Entry 4UMK (X-ray diffraction, 3.10 A resolution); this record covers chains A and X of the 4 polymer chains in the assembly.

# Chain A
Molecule: Probable chromosome-partitioning protein parb
Organism: Helicobacter pylori
UniProtKB: O25758 (PARB_HELPY); numbering as in UniProt (aligned over 1-240)
Chain sequence (240 residues; each row starts with the number of its first residue):
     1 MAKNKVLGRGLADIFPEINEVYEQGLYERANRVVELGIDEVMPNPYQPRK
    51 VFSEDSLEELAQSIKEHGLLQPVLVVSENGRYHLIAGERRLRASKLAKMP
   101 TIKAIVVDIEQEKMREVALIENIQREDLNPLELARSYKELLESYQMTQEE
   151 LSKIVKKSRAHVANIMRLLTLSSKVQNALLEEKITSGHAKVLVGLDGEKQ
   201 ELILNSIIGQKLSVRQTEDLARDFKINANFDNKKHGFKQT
Disordered / not traced: 1-54, 227-240
What the authors report for this chain:
  - binding site for the 24-nt DNA strand: Gln148, Lys157, Arg159, Asn164, Arg167, Lys190, Val214, Arg215, Glu218, Arg222
  - specificity-determining residues: Arg159, Asn164
  - binding site for the 24-nt DNA strand: Ser158, Gly187
  - self-association interface (contacts with another copy of this molecule); pairs are residue here / residue on that copy: Gln62-Arg89, Arg89-Arg89 (backbone contact), Met114-Arg89 (hydrogen bond), Arg115-Arg89 (hydrogen bond), Ser143-Arg89 (hydrogen bond), Glu150-Arg49 (salt bridge), Ser63
  - contacts within the chain: Gln71-Arg90 (hydrogen bond), Pro72-Arg90 (hydrogen bond), Ala86-Arg90 (hydrogen bond), Glu88-Arg92
  - conformationally variable residues (domain motion): Asp55

# Chain X
Molecule: 24-nt DNA strand
Sequence (24 nucleotides; each row starts with the number of its first residue):
     1 TCCCTGTTTCACGTGGAACACCCT

# Chain A / chain X interface
Pairs across the interface (18):
  Lys157(A) with DG16(X), phosphate contact
  Ser158(A) with DG16(X), hydrogen bond to the phosphate
  Ala160(A) with DA17(X), base contact
  His161(A) with DG15(X), salt bridge to the phosphate; DG16(X), phosphate contact
  Asn164(A) with DG16(X), base contact
  Thr185(A) with DG13(X), sugar contact; DT14(X), phosphate contact
  Ser186(A) with DT14(X), phosphate contact
  Gly187(A) with DT14(X), hydrogen bond to the phosphate
  His188(A) with DG13(X), salt bridge to the phosphate
  Lys190(A) with DG15(X), hydrogen bond to the base; DG16(X), base contact
  Ser213(A) with DC12(X), phosphate contact; DG13(X), phosphate contact
  Val214(A) with DG13(X), hydrogen bond to the phosphate
  Arg215(A) with DG13(X), hydrogen bond to the base; DT14(X), hydrogen bond to the base
Interface residues without a listed pair, chain A (14 interface residues in all): Leu212
Interface residues without a listed pair, chain X (7 interface residues in all): DA18

# In short
14 residues of chain A and 7 residues of chain X are in contact, with 6 hydrogen bonds and 2 salt bridges.
Polar pairs include Lys190(A)-DG15(X), Arg215(A)-DG13(X) and Arg215(A)-DT14(X). The paper reports a binding
site for the 24-nt DNA strand at Gln148(A), Lys157(A) and Arg159(A) among others; specificity determinants
Arg159(A) and Asn164(A).
Chain A is Probable chromosome-partitioning protein parb (Helicobacter pylori) and chain X is a 24-nt DNA
strand; the structure, The complex of Spo0J and parS DNA in chromosomal partition system, was determined by
X-ray diffraction.
